PDB entry 1I8B | X-ray diffraction, 1.95 A resolution | chain A

# Chain A
Protein: Chalcone synthase 2
Source organism: Medicago sativa
Notes: EC 2.3.1.74
Reference sequence: P30074 (CHS2_MEDSA); numbering as in UniProt (aligned over 1-389)
Chain sequence (389 residues; each row starts with the number of its first residue):
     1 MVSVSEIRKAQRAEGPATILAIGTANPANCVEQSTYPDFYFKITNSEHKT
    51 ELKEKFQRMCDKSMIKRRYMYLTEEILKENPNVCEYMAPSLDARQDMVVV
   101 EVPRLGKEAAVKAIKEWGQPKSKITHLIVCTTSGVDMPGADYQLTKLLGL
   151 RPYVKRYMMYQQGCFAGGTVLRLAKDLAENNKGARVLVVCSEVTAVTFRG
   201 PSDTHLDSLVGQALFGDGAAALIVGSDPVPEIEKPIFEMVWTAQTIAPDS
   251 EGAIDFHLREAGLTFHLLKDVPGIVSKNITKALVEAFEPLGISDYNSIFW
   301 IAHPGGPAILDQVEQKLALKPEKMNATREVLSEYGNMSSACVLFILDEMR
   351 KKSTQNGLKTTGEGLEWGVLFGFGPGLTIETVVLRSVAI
Not modelled in the structure: 1
Modified residues: Cys164 (3-sulfinoalanine; CSD)
Sequence notes: engineered mutation Phe256 (Gly in P30074)
UniProt features mapped onto this chain:
  - active site: Cys164 (Acyl-thioester intermediate)
  - binding site (CoA): Lys55 to Lys62, Ala308
  - binding site (substrate): Thr197, Gly216, Asp217
  - mutagenesis: Cys164 (C164A/D/S: Loss of activity), Phe215 (F215S/W/Y: Drastically reduces catalytic efficiency), Phe265 (F265V: Decreases catalytic efficiency 2-fold), His303 (H303A/D/N/T: Drastically reduces catalytic efficiency; H303Q: Decreases catalytic efficiency 13-fold), Asn336 (N336A/D/H/K/Q: Drastically reduces catalytic efficiency)

# Overview
UniProt lists active-site residue Cys164, 9 CoA-binding residues, 3 substrate-binding residues and 5
mutagenesis sites.
Chain A is Chalcone synthase 2 (Medicago sativa); the structure, Chalcone synthase (G256F), was determined by
X-ray diffraction (same publication as 1I86, 1I88 and 1I89).
